Entry 2FIT (X-ray diffraction, 1.90 A resolution); this record covers chain A.

[Chain A]
Molecule: Fragile histidine protein
Organism: Homo sapiens
UniProtKB: P49789 (FHIT_HUMAN); residue numbers follow UniProt; this construct covers 1-147
Sequence (147 residues; each row starts with the number of its first residue):
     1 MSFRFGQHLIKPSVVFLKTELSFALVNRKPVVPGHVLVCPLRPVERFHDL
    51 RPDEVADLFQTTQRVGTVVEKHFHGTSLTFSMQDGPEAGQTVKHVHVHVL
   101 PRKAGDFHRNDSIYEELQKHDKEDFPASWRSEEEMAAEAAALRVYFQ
Not modelled in the structure: 1, 109-124
Construct notes: modified residue (82); conflict Mse135 (Met in P49789)
Modified positions: Mse82 (selenomethionine; parent Met); Mse135 (selenomethionine; parent Met)
Curated features (UniProtKB/Swiss-Prot):
  - motif: His94 to His98 (Histidine triad motif)
  - active site: His96 (Tele-AMP-histidine intermediate)
  - binding site (substrate): His8, Asn27, Gln83, Gly89 to Val92, His98
  - site: Tyr114 (Important for induction of apoptosis)
  - modified residue (Phosphotyrosine): Tyr114, Tyr145
  - mutagenesis: Ile10 (I10W: Strongly reduces affinity for substrates and impairs apoptosis; when associated with W-25), Leu25 (L25W: Reduces affinity for substrates and impairs apoptosis. Strongly reduces affinity for substrates and impairs apoptosis; when associated with W-10), His35 (H35N: 50% decrease in catalytic activity. No loss in substrate binding), His94 (H94N: 75% decrease in catalytic activity. No loss in substrate binding), His96 (H96D: Loss of catalytic activity; H96G: Total loss of catalytic activity. Rescuable with free imidazole; H96N: Total loss of catalytic activity. No loss in substrate binding), His98 (H98N: 98% decrease in catalytic activity), Tyr114 (Y114A: Impairs induction of apoptosis. Strongly reduced affinity for substrates; Y114D: Impairs induction of apoptosis. Reduces affinity for substrates; Y114F: Loss of phosphorylation by SRC ...), Tyr145 (Y145F: No effect on phosphorylation by SRC)
Residues lining bound ligands: beta-D-fructofuranose (FRU): His72, Phe73, His74
Reported in the primary citation:
  - specificity-determining residues: His35, His98 (proposed by the authors, not directly observed)
  - catalytic residues: His96, His98 (proposed by the authors, not directly observed)
  - mutagenesis - H35N, H94N, H98N (less than 2.5%): decreased catalytic activity (citing earlier work)
  - mutagenesis - H96N: abolished catalytic activity (citing earlier work)

[Summary]
Chain A binds beta-D-fructofuranose. From UniProt: active-site residue His96, 8 substrate-binding residues and
8 mutagenesis sites. The paper reports catalytic residues His96 and His98; H35N, H94N and H98N reduce
catalytic activity.
Chain A is Fragile histidine protein (Homo sapiens); the structure, Fhit (FRAGILE histidine triad protein),
was determined by X-ray diffraction (same publication as 1FIT and 3FIT).
